7YHS - chains H and M of the 13 polymer chains in the assembly; structure by electron microscopy, 3.37 A resolution.

== Chain H ==
Protein: CRISPR-associated protein Csy3
Source organism: Pseudomonas aeruginosa
Reference sequence: A0A659BSG0 (A0A659BSG0_PSEAI); residues 20-361 here correspond to UniProt positions 1-342 (UniProt number = residue number - 19)
Amino-acid sequence (342 residues; numbered 20 to 361; the number before each row is that of its first residue):
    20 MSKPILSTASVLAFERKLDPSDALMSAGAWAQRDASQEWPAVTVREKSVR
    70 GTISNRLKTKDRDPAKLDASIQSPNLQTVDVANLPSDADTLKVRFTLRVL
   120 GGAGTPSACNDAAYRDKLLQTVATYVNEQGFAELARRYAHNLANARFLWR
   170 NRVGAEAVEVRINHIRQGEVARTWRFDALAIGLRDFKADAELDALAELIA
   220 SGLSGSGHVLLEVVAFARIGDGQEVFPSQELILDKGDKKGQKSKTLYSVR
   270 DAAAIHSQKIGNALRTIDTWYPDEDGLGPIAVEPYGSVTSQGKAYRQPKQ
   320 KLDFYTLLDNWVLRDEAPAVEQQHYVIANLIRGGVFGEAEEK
Not modelled in the structure: 20-24, 253-260, 358-361

== Chain M ==
Molecule: 60-nt RNA strand
Source organism: Pseudomonas aeruginosa
Sequence (60 nucleotides; numbered 1 to 60; the number before each row is that of its first residue):
     1 CUAAGAAAUUCACGGCGGGCUUGAUGUCCGCGUCUACCUGGUUCACUGCC
    51 GUGUAGGCAG
Not modelled in the structure: 59-60

== Chain H / chain M interface ==
Pairs across the interface - 38 pairs, chain H then chain M:
  Ala-32(H) / C11(M)  base contact
  Phe-33(H) / C11(M)  hydrogen bond to the sugar
  Glu-34(H) / C11(M)  phosphate contact
  Glu-34(H) / A12(M)  phosphate contact
  Arg-35(H) / A12(M)  salt bridge to the phosphate
  Arg-35(H) / C13(M)  salt bridge to the phosphate
  Val-68(H) / G19(M)  base contact
  Arg-69(H) / G19(M)  hydrogen bond to the sugar
  Arg-69(H) / C20(M)  hydrogen bond to the sugar
  Arg-69(H) / U21(M)  hydrogen bond to the sugar
  Gly-70(H) / G19(M)  sugar contact
  Thr-71(H) / G19(M)  base contact
  Ser-73(H) / G18(M)  base contact
  Ser-73(H) / G19(M)  base contact
  Asn-94(H) / G19(M)  base contact
  Trp-168(H) / G14(M)  base contact
  Arg-169(H) / G17(M)  sugar contact
  Arg-169(H) / G18(M)  salt bridge to the phosphate
  Ser-247(H) / C16(M)  phosphate contact
  Gln-248(H) / G15(M)  hydrogen bond to the sugar
  Gln-248(H) / C16(M)  hydrogen bond to the phosphate
  Leu-250(H) / G15(M)  base contact
  His-275(H) / G15(M)  salt bridge to the phosphate
  Gln-277(H) / G14(M)  sugar contact
  Gln-277(H) / G15(M)  phosphate contact
  Lys-278(H) / C16(M)  phosphate contact
  Asn-281(H) / G14(M)  hydrogen bond to the base
  Arg-284(H) / C13(M)  sugar contact
  Arg-284(H) / G14(M)  salt bridge to the phosphate
  Val-307(H) / G14(M)  base contact
  Ser-309(H) / G14(M)  hydrogen bond to the base
  Arg-351(H) / A12(M)  hydrogen bond to the sugar
  Arg-351(H) / C13(M)  sugar contact
  Gly-352(H) / A12(M)  sugar contact
  Gly-353(H) / C11(M)  hydrogen bond to the sugar
  Gly-353(H) / A12(M)  sugar contact
  Val-354(H) / C11(M)  base contact
  Val-354(H) / A12(M)  base contact
Other interface residues (no listed pair), chain H (30 interface residues in all): Gln-96, Val-98, Ser-126, Glu-249

== Overview ==
The interface between chain H and chain M involves 30 residues on one side and 11 on the other, with 10
hydrogen bonds and 5 salt bridges. Polar contacts include Asn-281(H)/G14(M), Ser-309(H)/G14(M) and
Phe-33(H)/C11(M).
Here chain H is CRISPR-associated protein Csy3 and chain M is a 60-nt RNA strand, both from Pseudomonas
aeruginosa. Entry 7YHS (Structure of Csy-AcrIF4-dsDNA) was determined by electron microscopy.
